Entry 5USE (X-ray diffraction, 1.73 A resolution); this record covers chains C and A of the 3 polymer chains in the assembly.

Chain C:
Molecule: 6-nt DNA strand
Sequence (6 nucleotides; row label = number of the first residue in the row):
     1 ATGXCG
Modified / non-standard residues: T5S (2'-deoxy-5-(methylselanyl)uridine 5'-phosphate) at position 4

Chain A:
Protein: Ribonuclease H
Source organism: Bacillus halodurans
Notes: EC 3.1.26.4
UniProt: Q9KEI9 (RNH1_BACHD); residues 59-196 here = UniProt positions 59-196
Sequence (142 residues; row label = number of the first residue in the row):
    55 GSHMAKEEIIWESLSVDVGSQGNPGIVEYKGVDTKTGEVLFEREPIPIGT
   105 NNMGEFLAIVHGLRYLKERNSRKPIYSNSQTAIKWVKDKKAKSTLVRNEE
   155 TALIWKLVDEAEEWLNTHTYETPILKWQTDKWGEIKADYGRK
Disordered / not traced: 55-61, 194-196
Differences from the reference sequence: expression tag (55-58); engineered mutation Asn-132 (Asp in Q9KEI9)
Ion coordination: Mg2+ site 1: Asp-71, Glu-109, Asn-132 (shared with 1 residue of chain B); Mg2+ site 2: Asp-71, Asp-192
UniProt features mapped onto this chain:
  - binding site (Mg(2+)): Asp-71, Glu-109, Asp-192
  - mutagenesis: Glu-109 (E109Q: Loss of activity), Glu-188 (E188A: Strongly reduces activity; E188Q: No effect), Asp-192 (D192N: Strongly reduced activity with manganese. Loss of activity with magnesium)

Chain C / chain A interface:
Contacting residue pairs (19):
  DT2(C) with Asn-77(A), hydrogen bond to the base; Pro-78(A), phosphate contact
  DG3(C) with Asn-77(A), hydrogen bond to the sugar; Pro-78(A), phosphate contact; Thr-104(A), phosphate contact; Asn-105(A), hydrogen bond to the base; Asn-106(A), hydrogen bond to the base
  T5S_4(C) with Thr-104(A), hydrogen bond to the phosphate; Asn-106(A), hydrogen bond to the sugar; Thr-135(A), base contact; Trp-139(A), phosphate contact; Lys-146(A), sugar contact; Ser-147(A), hydrogen bond to the phosphate; Thr-148(A), hydrogen bond to the phosphate
  DC5(C) with Thr-135(A), sugar contact; Lys-138(A), phosphate contact; Trp-139(A), hydrogen bond to the phosphate; Lys-146(A), salt bridge to the phosphate
  DG6(C) with Lys-138(A), phosphate contact
Interface residues without a listed pair, chain A (13 interface residues in all): Met-107, Leu-149

Overview:
5 residues of chain C and 13 residues of chain A are in contact; the contacts include 9 hydrogen bonds and 1
salt bridge. Polar contacts include DT2(C)/Asn-77(A), DG3(C)/Asn-105(A) and DG3(C)/Asn-106(A). Curated
annotation (UniProt) lists 3 Mg2+-binding residues and 3 mutagenesis sites on chain A.
Here chain C is a 6-nt DNA strand and chain A is Ribonuclease H (Bacillus halodurans). Entry 5USE (5-Se-T4-DNA
and native RNA hybrid in complex with RNase H catalytic domain D132N mutant) was determined by X-ray
diffraction (same publication as 5USA, 5USG and 5WJR).
